Entry 6K42 (electron microscopy, 4.10 A resolution (low resolution: residue-level contacts below are approximate; hydrogen-bond / salt-bridge calls are withheld)); this record covers chains B and G of the 5 polymer chains in the assembly.

[Chain B]
Name: Guanine nucleotide-binding protein G(I)/G(S)/G(T) subunit beta-1
Organism: Mus musculus
UniProtKB: P62874 (GBB1_MOUSE); residue numbers follow UniProt; this construct covers 2-340
Amino-acid sequence (350 residues; row label = number of the first residue in the row; numbers below 1 keep their minus sign (His-9 is residue -9)):
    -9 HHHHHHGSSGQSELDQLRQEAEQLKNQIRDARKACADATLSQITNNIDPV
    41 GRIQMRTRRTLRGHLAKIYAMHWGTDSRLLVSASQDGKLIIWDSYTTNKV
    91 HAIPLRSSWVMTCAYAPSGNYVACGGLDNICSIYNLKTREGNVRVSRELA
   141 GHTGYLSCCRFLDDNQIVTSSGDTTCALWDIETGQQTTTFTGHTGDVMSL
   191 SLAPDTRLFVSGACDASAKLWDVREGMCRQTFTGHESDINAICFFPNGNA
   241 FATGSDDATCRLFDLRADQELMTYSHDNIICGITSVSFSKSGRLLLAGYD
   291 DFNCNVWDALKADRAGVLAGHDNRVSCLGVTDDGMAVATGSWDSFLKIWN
Disordered / not traced: -9 to 0
Differences from the reference sequence: expression tag (-9 to 1)

[Chain G]
Name: Guanine nucleotide-binding protein G(I)/G(S)/G(O) subunit gamma-2
Organism: Homo sapiens
UniProtKB: P59768 (GBG2_HUMAN); numbering as in UniProt (aligned over 1-71)
Amino-acid sequence (71 residues; numbered 1 to 71; the number before each row is that of its first residue):
     1 MASNNTASIAQARKLVEQLKMEANIDRIKVSKAAADLMAYCEAHAKEDPL
    51 LTPVPASENPFREKKFFCAIL
Disordered / not traced: 1-7, 63-71

[Interface between chain B and chain G]
Residue-residue contacts - 52 pairs, chain B then chain G:
  Glu10(B) with Val16(G)
  Ala11(B) with Leu19(G)
  Leu14(B) with Leu19(G)
  Ile18(B) with Leu19(G); Glu22(G); Ala23(G)
  Cys25(B) with Lys29(G); Val30(G)
  Ala26(B) with Val30(G)
  Asp27(B) with Lys29(G)
  Ala28(B) with Val30(G); Ser31(G)
  Leu30(B) with Ala34(G)
  Val40(B) with Leu51(G)
  Arg48(B) with Arg62(G)
  Arg49(B) with Phe61(G)
  Ser84(B) with Phe61(G)
  Tyr85(B) with Pro60(G); Phe61(G)
  Arg219(B) with Glu22(G)
  Thr221(B) with Glu22(G)
  Phe235(B) with Leu37(G); Tyr40(G)
  Pro236(B) with Tyr40(G)
  Asn237(B) with Tyr40(G)
  Asn239(B) with Leu37(G)
  Asp254(B) with Ala33(G)
  Arg256(B) with Arg27(G); Ile28(G)
  Ala257(B) with Ile28(G); Val30(G); Ala33(G)
  Ser279(B) with Asp48(G)
  Lys280(B) with Asp48(G)
  Ser281(B) with Cys41(G); His44(G); Asp48(G)
  Gly282(B) with Asp48(G)
  Arg283(B) with Cys41(G); Leu51(G)
  Leu284(B) with Leu50(G); Leu51(G)
  Asp323(B) with Pro49(G)
  Gly324(B) with Pro49(G); Leu50(G)
  Met325(B) with Pro49(G); Glu58(G); Asn59(G); Pro60(G); Phe61(G)
  Ala326(B) with Phe61(G)
  Asn340(B) with Leu50(G)
Also at the interface, not in a pair above, chain B (46 interface residues in all): Leu4, Leu7, Ala21, Ile43, Met217, Cys218, Gln220, Ala240, Leu261, Val327, Ile338, Trp339
Also at the interface, not in a pair above, chain G (31 interface residues in all): Ser8, Ala12, Gln18, Lys20, Met21, Asp36, Glu47

[In short]
Chain B and chain G form an interface of 46 and 31 residues respectively.
Chain B is Guanine nucleotide-binding protein G(I)/G(S)/G(T) subunit beta-1 (Mus musculus) and chain G is
Guanine nucleotide-binding protein G(I)/G(S)/G(O) subunit gamma-2 (Homo sapiens); the structure, cryo-EM
structure of alpha2BAR-Gi1 complex, was determined by electron microscopy, deposited together with 6K41.
